8UA7 - chains A and I of the 10 polymer chains in the assembly; structure by electron microscopy, 3.30 A resolution.

# Chain A
Molecule: Histone H3
Amino-acid sequence (196 residues; row label = number of the first residue in the row; numbers below 1 keep their minus sign (Met-32 is residue -32)):
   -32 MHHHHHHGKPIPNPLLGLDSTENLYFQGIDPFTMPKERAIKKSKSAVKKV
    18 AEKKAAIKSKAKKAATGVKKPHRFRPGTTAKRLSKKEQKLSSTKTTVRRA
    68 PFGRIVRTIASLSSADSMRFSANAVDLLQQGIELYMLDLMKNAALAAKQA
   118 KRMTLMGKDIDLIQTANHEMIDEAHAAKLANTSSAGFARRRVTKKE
Unresolved in the structure: -32 to 44, 154-163

# Chain I
Molecule: WIDOM 601 DNA strand 1
Source organism: synthetic construct
Sequence (205 nucleotides; row label = number of the first residue in the row; numbers below 1 keep their minus sign (DA-110 is residue -110)):
  -110 ATCTAGTATTAATTAATATGAATTCGGATCCACATGCACAGGATGTATAT
   -60 ATCTGACACGTGCCTGGAGACTAGGGAGTAATCCCCTTGGCGGTTAAAAC
   -10 GCGGGGGACAGCGCGTACGTGCGTTTAAGCGGTGCTAGAGCTGTCTACGA
    40 CCAATTGAGCGGCCTCGGCACCGGATTCATCGGGCGGCCGCGTATAGGGT
    90 CCGAT
Unresolved in the structure: -110 to -59, 72-94

# Chain A / chain I interface
Contacting residue pairs (8; chain A residue first):
  Thr46(A) - DT9(I)  phosphate contact
  Ala47(A) - DT9(I)  hydrogen bond to the phosphate
  Arg65(A) - DA17(I)  phosphate contact
  Arg65(A) - DG18(I)  salt bridge to the phosphate
  Arg66(A) - DG18(I)  phosphate contact
  Ala67(A) - DG18(I)  phosphate contact
  Pro68(A) - DA17(I)  phosphate contact
  Arg71(A) - DA17(I)  salt bridge to the phosphate
Other interface residues (no listed pair), chain A (9 interface residues in all): Arg86, Lys118
Other interface residues (no listed pair), chain I (7 interface residues in all): DC-2, DG10, DA26, DG27

# Overview
The interface between chain A and chain I involves 9 residues on one side and 7 on the other; the contacts
include 1 hydrogen bond and 2 salt bridges. Polar pairs include Ala47(A)-DT9(I), Arg65(A)-DG18(I) and
Arg71(A)-DA17(I).
Chain A is Histone H3 and chain I is WIDOM 601 DNA strand 1 (synthetic construct); the structure, Medusavirus
Nucleosome Core Particle, was determined by electron microscopy.
